PDB entry 1II3 | X-ray diffraction, 1.72 A resolution | chain A

[Chain A]
Molecule: Staphylococcal nuclease
Source organism: Staphylococcus aureus
Notes: EC 3.1.31.1
UniProt: P00644 (NUC_STAAU); residues 1-149 here correspond to UniProt positions 83-231 (UniProt number = residue number + 82)
Chain sequence (149 residues; numbered 1 to 149; the number before each row is that of its first residue):
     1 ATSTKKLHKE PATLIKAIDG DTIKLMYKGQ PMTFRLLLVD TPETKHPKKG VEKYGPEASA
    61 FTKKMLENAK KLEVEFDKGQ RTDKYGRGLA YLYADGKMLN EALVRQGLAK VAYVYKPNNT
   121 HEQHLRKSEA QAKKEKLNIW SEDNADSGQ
Disordered / not traced: 1-5, 142-149
Sequence notes: engineered mutation I23 (Val105 in P00644), L66 (Val148 in P00644), L72 (Ile154 in P00644), L92 (Ile174 in P00644), L99 (Val181 in P00644)
Swiss-Prot annotation at these positions:
  - active site: R35, E43, R87
  - binding site (Ca(2+)): D21, D40, T41

[Summary]
From UniProt: 3 active-site residues and 3 Ca2+-binding residues.
Chain A is Staphylococcal nuclease (Staphylococcus aureus); the structure, Structure of S. nuclease quintuple
mutant V23I/V66L/I72L/I92L/V99L, was determined by X-ray diffraction (same publication as 1IHZ).
